8DO4 - chains A and E of the 6 polymer chains in the assembly; structure by electron microscopy, 3.20 A resolution.

== Chain A (and E) ==
Molecule: Fusion glycoprotein F0
Organism: Nipah henipavirus
Notes: chain E of this document is another copy of the same molecule, construct and numbering; everything in this record applies to it too
UniProt: Q9IH63 (FUS_NIPAV); numbering as in UniProt (aligned over 26-488)
Amino-acid sequence (543 residues; row label = number of the first residue in the row):
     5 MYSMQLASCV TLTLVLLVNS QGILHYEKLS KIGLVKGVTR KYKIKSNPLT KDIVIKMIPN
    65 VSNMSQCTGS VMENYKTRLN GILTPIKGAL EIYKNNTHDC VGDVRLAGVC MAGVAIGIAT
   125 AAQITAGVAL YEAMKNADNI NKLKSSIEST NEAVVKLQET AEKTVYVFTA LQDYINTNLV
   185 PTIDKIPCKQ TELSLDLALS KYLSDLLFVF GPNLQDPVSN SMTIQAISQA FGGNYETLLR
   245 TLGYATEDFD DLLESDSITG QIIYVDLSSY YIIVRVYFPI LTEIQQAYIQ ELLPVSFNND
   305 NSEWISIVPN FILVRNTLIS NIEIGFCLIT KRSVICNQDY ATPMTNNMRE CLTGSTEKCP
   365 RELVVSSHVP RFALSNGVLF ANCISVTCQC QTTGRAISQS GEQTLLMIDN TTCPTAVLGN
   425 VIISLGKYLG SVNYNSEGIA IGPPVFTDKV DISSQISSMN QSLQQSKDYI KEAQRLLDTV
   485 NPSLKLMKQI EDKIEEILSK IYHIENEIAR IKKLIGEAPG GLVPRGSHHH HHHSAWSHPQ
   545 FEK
Not modelled in the structure: 5-26, 105-110, 469-547 (chain E: 5-26, 105-111, 469-547)
Differences from the reference sequence: expression tag (5-25, 489-547); conflict Cys104 (Leu in Q9IH63), Cys114 (Ile in Q9IH63), Phe172 (Leu in Q9IH63), Pro191 (Ser in Q9IH63)
UniProt features mapped onto this chain:
  - region: Leu110 to Leu134 (Fusion peptide)
  - site: Arg109, Leu110 (Cleavage)
  - glycosylation (N-linked (GlcNAc...) asparagine): Asn64, Asn67, Asn99, Asn414, Asn464
Cystine bridges: Cys71-Cys192, Cys104-Cys114, Cys331-Cys340, Cys355-Cys363, Cys387-Cys392, Cys394-Cys417

== Interface between chain A and chain E ==
Pairs across the interface (14; chain A residue first):
  Asn302(A) - Arg399(E)
  Asn305(A) - Arg399(E)
  Cys387(A) - Ala400(E)
  Ile388(A) - Arg399(E)
  Ile388(A) - Ala400(E)  hydrogen bond (backbone-backbone)
  Val390(A) - Gln393(E)
  Thr391(A) - Thr391(E)  hydrogen bond
  Thr391(A) - Gln393(E)  hydrogen bond (backbone-side chain)
  Gln393(A) - Thr391(E)
  Gly398(A) - Ser389(E)
  Arg399(A) - Asn305(E)  hydrogen bond
  Arg399(A) - Ile388(E)
  Ala400(A) - Cys387(E)
  Ala400(A) - Ile388(E)  hydrogen bond (backbone-backbone)
Other interface residues (no listed pair), chain A (13 interface residues in all): Glu307, Ser389, Cys392
Other interface residues (no listed pair), chain E (9 interface residues in all): Gly398

== Overview ==
13 residues of chain A and 9 residues of chain E are in contact, with 5 hydrogen bonds. Among the polar pairs
are Thr391(A)-Thr391(E), Thr391(A)-Gln393(E) and Arg399(A)-Asn305(E).
Both chains are Fusion glycoprotein F0 (Nipah henipavirus). Entry 8DO4 (Prefusion-stabilized Nipah virus
fusion protein, dimer of trimers) was determined by electron microscopy (same publication as 8U1R, 8DNG and
8DNR).
